9PAF - chains G and H of the 12 polymer chains in the assembly; structure by electron microscopy, 3.82 A resolution.

Chain G (and H):
Molecule: Syntaxin-1A
Organism: Rattus norvegicus
Notes: chain H of this document is another copy of the same molecule, construct and numbering; everything in this record applies to it too
Reference sequence: P32851 (STX1A_RAT); numbering as in UniProt (aligned over 1-267)
Sequence (267 residues; each row starts with the number of its first residue):
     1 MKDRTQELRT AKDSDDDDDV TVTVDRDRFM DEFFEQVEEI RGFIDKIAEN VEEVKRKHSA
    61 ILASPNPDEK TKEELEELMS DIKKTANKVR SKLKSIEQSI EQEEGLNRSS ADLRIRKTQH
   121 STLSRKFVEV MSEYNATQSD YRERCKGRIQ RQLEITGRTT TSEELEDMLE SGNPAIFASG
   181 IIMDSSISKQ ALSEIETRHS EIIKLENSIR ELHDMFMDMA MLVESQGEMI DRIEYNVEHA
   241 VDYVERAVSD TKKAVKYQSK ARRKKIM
Unresolved in the structure: 1-174, 260-267 (chain H: 1-196, 260-267)
UniProt features mapped onto this chain:
  - site: Lys253, Ala254 (Microbial infection: Cleavage)
  - modified residue (Phosphoserine): Ser14, Ser64, Ser95, Ser188
  - cross-link (Glycyl lysine isopeptide (Lys-Gly)): Lys252 (interchain with G-Cter in SUMO), Lys253 (interchain with G-Cter in SUMO), Lys256 (interchain with G-Cter in SUMO)

How chain G and chain H interact:
Pairs across the interface - 18 pairs, chain G then chain H:
  Lys204(G) with Glu206(H), salt bridge
  Ser208(G) with Ile209(H); His213(H)
  Met215(G) with His213(H); Phe216(H), hydrophobic
  Met219(G) with Phe216(H), hydrophobic; Ala220(H), hydrophobic
  Gln226(G) with Val223(H), hydrogen bond (side chain-backbone); Gly227(H)
  Met229(G) with Ile230(H), hydrophobic; Asp231(H); Glu234(H)
  Ile233(G) with Ile230(H), hydrophobic; Glu234(H)
  Asn236(G) with Glu238(H), hydrogen bond
  Ala240(G) with Val241(H), hydrophobic
  Ala247(G) with Val248(H), hydrophobic
  Asp250(G) with Lys252(H), salt bridge
Also at the interface, not in a pair above, chain G (15 interface residues in all): Leu205, Leu222, Arg232, Tyr243

In short:
The interface between chain G and chain H involves 15 residues on one side and 14 on the other, with 2
hydrogen bonds and 2 salt bridges. Polar pairs include Lys204(G)-Glu206(H), Asp250(G)-Lys252(H) and
Gln226(G)-Val223(H).
Chain G and chain H are both Syntaxin-1A (Rattus norvegicus); the structure, 21bin20S complex
(NSF-alphaSNAP-2:1 syntaxin-1a:SNAP-25), non-hydrolyzing, class 6, was determined by electron microscopy,
deposited together with 9OJR, 9OJU, 9OJZ, 9OK3, 9OK5, 9OKC and 17 further entries.
